PDB entry 3VA4 | X-ray diffraction, 1.54 A resolution | chains C and B of the 3 polymer chains in the assembly

== Chain C ==
Name: Serine/threonine-protein kinase Chk2
Notes: fragment: CHK2-pThr68 peptide
Reference sequence: O96017 (CHK2_HUMAN); residues -4 to 6 here correspond to UniProt positions 63-73 (UniProt number = residue number + 67)
Sequence (11 residues; row label = number of the first residue in the row; numbers below 1 keep their minus sign (Leu-4 is residue -4)):
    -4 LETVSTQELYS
Not modelled in the structure: -4 to -2
Modified residues: Thr1 (phosphothreonine; TPO)
UniProt features mapped onto this chain:
  - modified residue: Thr1 (Phosphothreonine), Ser6 (Phosphoserine)
What the authors report for this chain:
  - post-translational modification sites: Thr1

== Chain B ==
Name: Mediator of DNA damage checkpoint protein 1
Source organism: Mus musculus
Notes: fragment: N-terminal FHA domain
Reference sequence: Q5PSV9 (MDC1_MOUSE); residues 29-139 here = UniProt positions 29-139
Sequence (132 residues; numbered 8 to 139; the number before each row is that of its first residue):
     8 MGSSHHHHHHSSGLVPRGSHMEPIGQLRLFSGTHGPERDFPLYLGKNVVG
    58 RSPDCSVALPFPSISKQHAVIEISAWNKAPILQDCGSLNGTQIVKPPRVL
   108 PPGVSHRLRDQELILFADFPCQYHRLDVPPPL
Not modelled in the structure: 8-27, 136-139
Sequence notes: expression tag (8-28)
What the authors report for this chain:
  - self-association interface (contacts with another copy of this molecule): Arg35, Phe37, Ser38, Val101, Lys102, Pro104, Leu120, Asp125, Pro127
  - mutagenesis - R58A: abolished binding to Serine/threonine-protein kinase Chk2 (chain C)
  - post-translational modification sites: Thr98 (citing earlier work)
  - specificity-determining residues: Leu95

== How chain C and chain B interact ==
Pairs across the interface (18; chain C residue first):
  Val-1(C) with Arg58(B), hydrogen bond (backbone-side chain)
  Ser0(C) with Arg58(B)
  Thr1(C) with Arg58(B); Pro69(B); Ser70(B); Ile71(B); Ser72(B); Lys73(B); Leu95(B)
  Gln2(C) with Pro69(B), hydrogen bond (backbone-backbone); Ser70(B); Leu95(B); Asn96(B), hydrogen bond (backbone-side chain)
  Glu3(C) with Leu95(B); Asn96(B)
  Leu4(C) with Ser70(B); Asn96(B), hydrogen bond (backbone-side chain); Asp125(B)
Also at the interface, not in a pair above, chain B (10 interface residues in all): Ala124
Interface features reported in the paper:
  - residue pairs: Thr1(C)-Lys73(B) (hydrogen bond), Arg58(B)-Thr1(C), Pro69(B)-Thr1(C), Ser70(B)-Thr1(C), Ile71(B)-Thr1(C), Ser72(B)-Thr1(C), Leu95(B)-Thr1(C) (hydrophobic contact), Asn96(B)-Thr1(C)
  - interface residues, chain B: Ala124(B), Asp125(B)

== In short ==
The interface between chain C and chain B involves 6 residues on one side and 10 on the other; the contacts
include 4 hydrogen bonds. Polar pairs include Val-1(C)-Arg58(B), Gln2(C)-Asn96(B) and Leu4(C)-Asn96(B). The
paper describes a hydrogen bond between Thr1(C) and Lys73(B); contacts between Arg58(B) and Thr1(C), Pro69(B)
and Thr1(C) and Ser70(B) and Thr1(C) among others; a hydrophobic contact between Leu95(B) and Thr1(C). From
the paper: R58A of chain B abolishes binding to Serine/threonine-protein kinase Chk2 (chain C); interface
residues Ala124(B) and Asp125(B).
Chain C is Serine/threonine-protein kinase Chk2 and chain B is Mediator of DNA damage checkpoint protein 1
(Mus musculus); the structure, Crystal structure of the mammalian MDC1 FHA domain complexed with CHK2 pThr68
peptide, was determined by X-ray diffraction, deposited together with 3VA1.
